Entry 8FN4 (electron microscopy, 3.70 A resolution); this record covers chains 4 and 5 of the 6 polymer chains in the assembly.

Chain 4:
Molecule: RNA-editing substrate-binding complex protein 4 (RESC4)
Organism: Trypanosoma brucei
UniProtKB: Q384R6 (Q384R6_TRYB2); residues 1-1087 here = UniProt positions 1-1087
Chain sequence (1087 residues; row label = number of the first residue in the row):
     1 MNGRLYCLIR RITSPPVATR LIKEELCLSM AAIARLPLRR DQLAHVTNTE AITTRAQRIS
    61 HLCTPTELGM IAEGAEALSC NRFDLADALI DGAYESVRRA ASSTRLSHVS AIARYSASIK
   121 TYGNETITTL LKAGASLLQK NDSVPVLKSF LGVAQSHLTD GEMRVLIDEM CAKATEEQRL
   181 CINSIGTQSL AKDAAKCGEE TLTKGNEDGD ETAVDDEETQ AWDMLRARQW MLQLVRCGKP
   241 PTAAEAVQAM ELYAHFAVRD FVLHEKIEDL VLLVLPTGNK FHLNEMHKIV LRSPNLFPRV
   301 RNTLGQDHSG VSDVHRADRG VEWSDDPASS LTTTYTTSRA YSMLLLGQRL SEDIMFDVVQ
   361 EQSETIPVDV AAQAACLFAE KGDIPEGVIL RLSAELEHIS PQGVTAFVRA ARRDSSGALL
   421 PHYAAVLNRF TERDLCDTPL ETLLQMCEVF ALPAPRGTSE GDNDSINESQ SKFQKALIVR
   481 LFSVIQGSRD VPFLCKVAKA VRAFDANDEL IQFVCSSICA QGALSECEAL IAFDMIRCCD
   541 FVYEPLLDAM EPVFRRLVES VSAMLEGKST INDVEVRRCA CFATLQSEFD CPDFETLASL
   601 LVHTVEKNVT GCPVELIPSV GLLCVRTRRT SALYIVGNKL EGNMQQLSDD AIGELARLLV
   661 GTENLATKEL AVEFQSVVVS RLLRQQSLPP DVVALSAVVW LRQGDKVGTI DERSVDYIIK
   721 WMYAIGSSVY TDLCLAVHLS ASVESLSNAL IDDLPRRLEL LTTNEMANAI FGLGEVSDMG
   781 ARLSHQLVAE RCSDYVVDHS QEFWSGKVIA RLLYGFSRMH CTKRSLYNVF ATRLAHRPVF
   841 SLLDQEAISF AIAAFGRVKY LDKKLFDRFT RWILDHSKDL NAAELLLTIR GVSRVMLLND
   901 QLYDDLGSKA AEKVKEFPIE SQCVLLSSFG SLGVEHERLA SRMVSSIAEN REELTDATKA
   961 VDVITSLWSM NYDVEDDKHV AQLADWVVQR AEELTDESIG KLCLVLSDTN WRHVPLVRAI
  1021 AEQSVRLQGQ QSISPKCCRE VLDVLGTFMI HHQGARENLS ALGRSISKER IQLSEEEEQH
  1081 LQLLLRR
Disordered / not traced: 1-335, 457-465, 1086-1087

Chain 5:
Molecule: RNA-editing substrate-binding complex protein 5 (RESC5)
Organism: Trypanosoma brucei
UniProtKB: Q389F5 (Q389F5_TRYB2); residue numbers follow UniProt; this construct covers 1-310
Chain sequence (402 residues; numbered 1 to 402; the number before each row is that of its first residue):
     1 MLRHTSRNNA LHAFVRSPHY RTIPSAGPNG IVVNRDMLVH QFRDFYKTLQ HCSLVDKVHL
    61 MSERPSVEAL RVADQMVSIG ATFLEMPLTG MEHRATEFME SMRYVRGAGG PSTLASYLQD
   121 TENCRCNSGD VVCLPNGIAV GHGPRTNAVA HTTLKQLFEV KDDQFSFDVF TLEQEGDAPP
   181 LGDYFGFAGS NVLLTWKDEH GLLAVDQYQQ KQPHTEMNVV YLEPGCHFLS FYGVDHTIDV
   241 LVQKGYERSM DSIAAAGLNP IPVQWSEMDK LGISMRAAVL PLKFFKANVG GMLSRNKSRG
   301 ARWQTHQLQK GSGSGSASSG ASAAGSSGAS ASSGASAAGS SGASAGHHHH HHHHHHSGSE
   361 DQVDPRLIDG KASAWSHPQF EKGGGSGGGS GGSAWSHPQF EK
Disordered / not traced: 1-10, 287-402
Differences from the reference sequence: expression tag (311-402)

How chain 4 and chain 5 interact:
Residue-residue contacts (33):
  R1012(4) - F165(5)
  V1014(4) - Q164(5)
  V1014(4) - F165(5)  hydrophobic
  R1018(4) - Q164(5)
  R1039(4) - V234(5)
  R1039(4) - D235(5)  salt bridge
  L1042(4) - V234(5)
  L1042(4) - D235(5)
  D1043(4) - F285(5)
  T1047(4) - F285(5)
  M1049(4) - I79(5)
  M1049(4) - G80(5)
  H1051(4) - P135(5)
  H1051(4) - N136(5)
  H1051(4) - Y232(5)  hydrogen bond
  R1056(4) - Y232(5)
  R1056(4) - V234(5)  hydrogen bond (side chain-backbone)
  R1056(4) - D235(5)
  R1056(4) - H236(5)
  S1060(4) - D235(5)
  S1060(4) - H236(5)  hydrogen bond (side chain-backbone)
  R1064(4) - S53(5)
  R1064(4) - H236(5)
  S1067(4) - D56(5)  hydrogen bond
  K1068(4) - D56(5)
  E1069(4) - D56(5)
  E1069(4) - K57(5)
  E1077(4) - K47(5)
  L1081(4) - H51(5)
  L1084(4) - D44(5)
  L1084(4) - K244(5)
  L1085(4) - I261(5)  hydrophobic
  L1085(4) - P262(5)
Also at the interface, not in a pair above, chain 4 (26 interface residues in all): S1007, G1046, E1057, G1063, R1070, I1071, L1073
Also at the interface, not in a pair above, chain 5 (27 interface residues in all): T48, Q50, A81, F167, G233, T237, K286

Overview:
26 residues of chain 4 face 27 of chain 5 across their interface; the contacts include 4 hydrogen bonds and 1
salt bridge. Among the polar pairs are R1039(4)-D235(5), H1051(4)-Y232(5) and R1056(4)-V234(5).
Chain 4 is RNA-editing substrate-binding complex protein 4 (RESC4) and chain 5 is RNA-editing
substrate-binding complex protein 5 (RESC5), both from Trypanosoma brucei; the structure, Cryo-EM structure of
RNase-treated RESC-A in trypanosomal RNA editing, was determined by electron microscopy, deposited together
with 8FN6, 8FNC, 8FNF, 8FNI and 8FNK.
